Entry 8E8U (X-ray diffraction, 2.65 A resolution); this record covers chains A and D.

Chain A (and D):
Molecule: Alpha-aminoadipic semialdehyde synthase, mitochondrial
Source organism: Homo sapiens
Notes: EC 1.5.1.8, 1.5.1.9; chain D of this document is another copy of the same molecule, construct and numbering; everything in this record applies to it too
UniProtKB: Q9UDR5 (AASS_HUMAN); numbering as in UniProt (aligned over 21-470)
Amino-acid sequence (452 residues; row label = number of the first residue in the row):
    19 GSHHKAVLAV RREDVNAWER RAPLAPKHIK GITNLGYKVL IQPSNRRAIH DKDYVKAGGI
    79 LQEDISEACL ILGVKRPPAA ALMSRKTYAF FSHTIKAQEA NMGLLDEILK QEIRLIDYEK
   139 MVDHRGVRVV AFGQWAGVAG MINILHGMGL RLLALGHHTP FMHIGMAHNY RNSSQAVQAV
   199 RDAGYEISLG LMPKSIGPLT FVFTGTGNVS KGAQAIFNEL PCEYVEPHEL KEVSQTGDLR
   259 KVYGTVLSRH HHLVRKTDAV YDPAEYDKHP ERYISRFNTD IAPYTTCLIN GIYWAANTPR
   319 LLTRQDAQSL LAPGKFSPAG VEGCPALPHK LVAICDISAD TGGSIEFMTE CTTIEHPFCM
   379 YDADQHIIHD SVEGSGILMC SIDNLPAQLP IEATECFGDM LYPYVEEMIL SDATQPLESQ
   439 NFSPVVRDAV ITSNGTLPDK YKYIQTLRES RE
Not modelled in the structure: 19-23, 331-339, 357-360, 467-470 (chain D: 19-23, 331-339, 357-359, 467-470)
Construct notes: expression tag (19-20); conflict Ala97 (Glu in Q9UDR5), Ala98 (Glu in Q9UDR5), Ala99 (Lys in Q9UDR5), Ala313 (Glu in Q9UDR5), Ala314 (Gln in Q9UDR5)
What the authors report for this chain:
  - specificity-determining residues: Ser266, Arg267 (proposed by the authors, not directly observed)
  - mutagenesis - C414Q, C414S: unchanged expression
  - mutagenesis - C414Q, C414S: increased catalytic activity
  - disease-associated variants - R65Q, L419R: decreased stability (proposed by the authors, not directly observed)

How chain A and chain D interact:
Contacting residue pairs (77):
  Arg30(A) - Gly341(D)
  Ala35(A) - Leu171(D)
  Trp36(A) - Leu171(D)  hydrophobic
  Trp36(A) - Met180(D)  hydrophobic
  Arg38(A) - His176(D)  hydrogen bond
  Arg38(A) - Met180(D)
  Pro61(A) - Gly341(D)
  Pro61(A) - Cys342(D)  hydrophobic
  Asn63(A) - Gly174(D)
  Asn63(A) - His175(D)  hydrogen bond
  Asn63(A) - His176(D)  hydrogen bond (backbone-backbone)
  Asn63(A) - Pro211(D)
  Asn63(A) - Ser213(D)  hydrogen bond
  Asn63(A) - Gly341(D)
  Asn63(A) - Cys342(D)  hydrogen bond
  Arg64(A) - Gly174(D)  hydrogen bond (backbone-backbone)
  Arg64(A) - His176(D)
  Arg65(A) - His176(D)
  Ala66(A) - His176(D)
  His68(A) - Gly208(D)
  His68(A) - Leu209(D)
  His68(A) - Met210(D)  hydrogen bond (side chain-backbone)
  Lys70(A) - Lys212(D)
  Glu81(A) - Glu340(D)
  Glu81(A) - Gly341(D)
  His164(A) - Asn187(D)
  Leu168(A) - Trp36(D)  hydrophobic
  Leu171(A) - Ala35(D)
  Leu171(A) - Trp36(D)  hydrophobic
  Leu171(A) - Arg38(D)
  Gly174(A) - Asn63(D)
  Gly174(A) - Arg64(D)  hydrogen bond (backbone-backbone)
  His175(A) - Asn63(D)
  His176(A) - Arg38(D)  hydrogen bond
  His176(A) - Asn63(D)  hydrogen bond (backbone-backbone)
  His176(A) - Arg64(D)
  His176(A) - Arg65(D)
  His176(A) - Ala66(D)
  Met180(A) - Trp36(D)  hydrophobic
  Met180(A) - Arg38(D)
  Met180(A) - His186(D)
  Met180(A) - Asn187(D)
  His181(A) - Asn187(D)
  His181(A) - Tyr188(D)
  His181(A) - Arg189(D)
  Ile182(A) - Asn187(D)
  His186(A) - Met180(D)
  Asn187(A) - His164(D)
  Asn187(A) - Met180(D)
  Asn187(A) - His181(D)
  Asn187(A) - Ile182(D)
  Asn187(A) - Gly183(D)
  Tyr188(A) - His181(D)
  Arg189(A) - His181(D)
  Arg189(A) - Asp200(D)  salt bridge
  Arg189(A) - Glu204(D)
  Gln193(A) - Asp200(D)  hydrogen bond
  Asp200(A) - Arg189(D)  salt bridge
  Asp200(A) - Gln193(D)  hydrogen bond
  Glu204(A) - Arg189(D)
  Leu207(A) - Lys70(D)  hydrogen bond (backbone-side chain)
  Gly208(A) - His68(D)
  Gly208(A) - Lys70(D)  hydrogen bond (backbone-side chain)
  Leu209(A) - His68(D)
  Met210(A) - His68(D)  hydrogen bond (backbone-side chain)
  Pro211(A) - Asn63(D)
  Ser213(A) - Asn63(D)  hydrogen bond
  Arg258(A) - Lys70(D)
  Glu340(A) - Glu81(D)
  Gly341(A) - Arg30(D)
  Gly341(A) - Pro61(D)
  Gly341(A) - Asn63(D)
  Gly341(A) - Glu81(D)
  Cys342(A) - Pro61(D)  hydrophobic
  Cys342(A) - Asn63(D)
  Glu373(A) - Glu391(D)
  Asp388(A) - Asp388(D)
Interface residues without a listed pair, chain A (48 interface residues in all): Ser62, Asp69, Ala172, Gly183, Ala197, Lys212, Pro343, Glu391
Interface residues without a listed pair, chain D (45 interface residues in all): Ser62, Ala172, Ala197, Pro343, Glu373, His374

Overview:
48 residues of chain A and 45 residues of chain D are in contact; the contacts include 16 hydrogen bonds and 2
salt bridges. Among the polar pairs are Arg189(A)-Asp200(D), Arg38(A)-His176(D) and Asn63(A)-His175(D). The
paper reports that C414Q and C414S of chain A increase catalytic activity; specificity determinants Ser266(A)
and Arg267(A); 4 substitutions were tested in all.
Chain A and chain D are both Alpha-aminoadipic semialdehyde synthase, mitochondrial (Homo sapiens); the
structure, Structure of the LOR domain of human AASS, was determined by X-ray diffraction (same publication as
8E8T and 8E8V).
